Entry 4L64 (X-ray diffraction, 2.18 A resolution); this record covers chain A.

[Chain A]
Protein: 5-methyltetrahydropteroyltriglutamate--homocysteine methyltransferase
Source organism: Candida albicans SC5314
Notes: EC 2.1.1.14
UniProt: P82610 (METE_CANAL); numbering as in UniProt (aligned over 1-767)
Amino-acid sequence (789 residues; each row starts with the number of its first residue; numbers below 1 keep their minus sign (Met-21 is residue -21)):
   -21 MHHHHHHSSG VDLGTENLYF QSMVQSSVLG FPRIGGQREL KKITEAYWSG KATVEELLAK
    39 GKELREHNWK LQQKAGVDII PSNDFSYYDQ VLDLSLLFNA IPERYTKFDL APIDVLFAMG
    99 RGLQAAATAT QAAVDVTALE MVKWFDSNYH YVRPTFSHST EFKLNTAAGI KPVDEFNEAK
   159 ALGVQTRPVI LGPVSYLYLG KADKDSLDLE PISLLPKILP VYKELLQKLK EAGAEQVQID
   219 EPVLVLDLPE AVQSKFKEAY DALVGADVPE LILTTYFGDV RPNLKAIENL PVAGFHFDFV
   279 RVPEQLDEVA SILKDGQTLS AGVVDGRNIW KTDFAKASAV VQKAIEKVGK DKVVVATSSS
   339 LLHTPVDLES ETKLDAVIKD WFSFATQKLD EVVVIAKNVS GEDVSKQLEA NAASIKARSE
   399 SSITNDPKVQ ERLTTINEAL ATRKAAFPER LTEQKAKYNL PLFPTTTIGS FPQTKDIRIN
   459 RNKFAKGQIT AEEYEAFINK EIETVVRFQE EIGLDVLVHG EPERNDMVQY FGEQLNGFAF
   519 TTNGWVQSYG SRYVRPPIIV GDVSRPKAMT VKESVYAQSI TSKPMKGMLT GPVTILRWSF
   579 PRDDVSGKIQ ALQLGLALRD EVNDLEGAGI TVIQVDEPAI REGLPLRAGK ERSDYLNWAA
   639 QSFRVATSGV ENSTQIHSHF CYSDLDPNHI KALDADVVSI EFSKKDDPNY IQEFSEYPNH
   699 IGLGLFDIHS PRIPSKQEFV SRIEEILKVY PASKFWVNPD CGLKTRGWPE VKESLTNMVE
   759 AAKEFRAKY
Disordered / not traced: -21 to 0, 105-108, 451-452, 661-663, 680-690, 705-711, 727-728, 742-743, 765-767
Differences from the reference sequence: expression tag (-21 to 0); engineered mutation Ala103 (Lys in P82610), Ala104 (Lys in P82610), Ala107 (Glu in P82610)
UniProt features mapped onto this chain:
  - active site: His707 (Proton donor)
  - binding site (5-methyltetrahydropteroyltri-L-glutamate): Lys19, Asn126, Asp504, Tyr527, Arg530, Tyr531, Trp576
  - binding site (L-homocysteine): Ile446 to Ser448, Glu499, Asp614
  - binding site (L-methionine): Ile446 to Ser448, Glu499, Asp614
  - binding site (Zn(2+)): His657, Cys659, Glu679, Cys739
  - mutagenesis: Met119 (M119A: 22% of the catalytic activity of the wild-type), Lys121 (K121A: Less than 5% of the catalytic activity of the wild-type), Asn126 (N126A: Loss of catalytic activity), His128 (H128A: 26% of the catalytic activity of the wild-type), Gln451 (Q451A: Less than 5% of the catalytic activity of the wild-type), Arg456 (R456A: 38% of the catalytic activity of the wild-type), Arg459 (R459A: Less than 5% of the catalytic activity of the wild-type), Tyr660 (Y660A/Q: Loss of catalytic activity; Y660F: No effect on catalytic activity), His707 (H707A/K: Less than 5% of the catalytic activity of the wild-type)
Ion coordination: Zn2+: His657, Cys659, Glu679, Cys739
Ligand contacts: 5-methyl-5,6,7,8-tetrahydrofolic acid (C2F): Lys19, His128, Asp504, Trp523, Ser526, Tyr527, Ser529, Arg530, Tyr531, Val532, Trp576, Glu620

[Overview]
Bound to chain A: 5-methyl-5,6,7,8-tetrahydrofolic acid. His657, Cys659, Glu679 and Cys739 form the Zn2+ site.
Curated annotation (UniProt) lists active-site residue His707, 7 residues binding
5-methyltetrahydropteroyltri-L-glutamate, 5 L-homocysteine-binding residues and 5 L-methionine-binding
residues.
Chain A is 5-methyltetrahydropteroyltriglutamate--homocysteine methyltransferase (Candida albicans SC5314);
the structure, Crystal structure of the Candida albicans Methionine Synthase in complex with
5-Methyl-Tetrahydrofolate, was determined by X-ray diffraction, deposited together with 4L5Z, 4L61, 4L65, 4L6H
and 4L6O.
